Entry 8J0D (electron microscopy, 3.19 A resolution); this record covers chains 3 and 6 of the 4 polymer chains in the assembly.

== Chain 3 ==
Name: Fucoxanthin chl a/c protein, lhca clade
Organism: Thalassiosira pseudonana
UniProt: B8BUU4 (B8BUU4_THAPS); residues 31-250 here = UniProt positions 31-250
Sequence (220 residues; row label = number of the first residue in the row):
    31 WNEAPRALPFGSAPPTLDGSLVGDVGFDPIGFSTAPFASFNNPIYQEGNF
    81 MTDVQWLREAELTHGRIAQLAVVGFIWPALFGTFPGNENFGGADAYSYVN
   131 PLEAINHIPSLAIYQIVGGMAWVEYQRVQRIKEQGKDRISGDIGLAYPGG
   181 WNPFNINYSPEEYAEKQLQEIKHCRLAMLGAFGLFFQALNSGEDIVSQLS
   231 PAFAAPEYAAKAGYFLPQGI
Bound ions: chlorophyll a Mg site 1 near Glu154 (its only coordinating residue here); chlorophyll a Mg site 2 near Glu200 (its only coordinating residue here); chlorophyll a Mg site 3 near Gln217 (its only coordinating residue here)
Small-molecule neighbours:
  - Fucoxanthin (A86; (3S,3'S,5R,5'R,6S,6'R,8'R)-3,5'-dihydroxy-8-oxo-6',7'-didehydro-5,5',6,6',7,8-hexahydro-5,6-epoxy-beta,beta-caroten-3'- yl acetate), molecule 1: Ile60, Phe62, Phe67
  - Fucoxanthin (A86), molecule 2: Gln99, Val102, Val103, Leu175, Ala176, Trp181, Pro183, Phe184, His203, Leu206, Ala207, Gly210, Gly213, Leu214, Gln217, Ile225, Leu229
  - chlorophyll a (CLA), molecule 1: Arg36, Ala37, Leu38, Pro39, Phe40, Val55, Phe57
  - chlorophyll a (CLA), molecule 2: Leu47, Leu51, Gly53, Asp54, Val55, Gly56, Phe57, Asp58, Gly61, Phe62, Ser63, Val84, Leu87, Arg88, Ala90, Glu91, His94, Arg205, Met208
  - chlorophyll a (CLA), molecule 3: Phe67, Leu87, Ala90, His94, Phe212
  - chlorophyll a (CLA), molecule 4: Phe67, Phe70, Asn71, Asn72, Pro73, Trp86
  - chlorophyll a (CLA), molecule 5: Pro73, Ile74, Val147, Tyr155
  - chlorophyll a (CLA), molecule 6: Trp86, Glu89, Ala90, Thr93, His94, Met150, Glu154, Tyr155, Arg157, Val158
  - chlorophyll a (CLA), molecule 7: Arg96, Gln99, Leu100, Ile169, Ser170, Asp172, Ile173, Gly174, Leu175, Ala176, Tyr177, Ile186, Tyr188, Tyr193, Lys196, Gln197, Gln199, Glu200
  - chlorophyll a (CLA), molecule 8: Ile97, Leu100, Leu141, Ile143, Tyr144, Gln145, Ile146, Gly148, Gly149, Met150, Trp152, Val153
  - chlorophyll a (CLA), molecule 9: Leu100, Ala101, Val103, Gly104, Trp107, Pro108, Gly112, Thr113, Phe114, Ala125, Tyr126, Tyr128, Ala134, Ile138, Ala142
  - chlorophyll a (CLA), molecule 10: Trp152, Tyr155, Gln156, Gln159
  - chlorophyll a (CLA), molecule 11: Glu195, Leu198, Gln199, Lys202, His203, Leu206
  - chlorophyll a (CLA), molecule 12: Leu209, Phe212, Gly213, Phe216, Gln217, Asn220, Ser221, Gln228
  - chlorophyll a (CLA), molecule 13: Phe212, Phe216, Asn220
  - Diadinoxanthin (DD6; (3S,3'R,5R,6S,7cis)-7',8'-didehydro-5,6-dihydro-5,6-epoxy-beta,beta-carotene-3,3'-diol): Phe57, Asp58, Pro59, Ile60, Gly61, Phe62, His94, Ile97, Ala98, Ala101, Gly104, Phe105, Pro131, Ile135, Met208, Ala211, Phe212
  - Chlorophyll c1 (KC1): Lys196, Gln199, His203, Leu206

== Chain 6 ==
Name: Fucoxanthin chlorophyll a/c protein 5
Organism: Thalassiosira pseudonana
UniProt: B8CEV5 (B8CEV5_THAPS); residues 32-199 here = UniProt positions 32-199
Sequence (168 residues; row label = number of the first residue in the row):
    32 FENELGAQPPLGFFDPLGMLDEAGQARFDRLRYVELKHGRICQLAFLGNI
    82 ITRAGIHLPGAISLDGTKFSDIGNGWAGSFEVPKDGALQILFFVGFLELF
   132 VMKDVTGEGEFVGDFRNGALDFGWDSFSEETKLQKRAIELNNGRAAMMGI
   182 LGLMVHEQLGGELPIVGQ
Bound ions: chlorophyll a Mg site 1 near Glu66 (its only coordinating residue here); chlorophyll a Mg site 2 near Glu129 (its only coordinating residue here); Chlorophyll c1 Mg near Asn173 (its only coordinating residue here)
Small-molecule neighbours:
  - Fucoxanthin (A86; (3S,3'S,5R,5'R,6S,6'R,8'R)-3,5'-dihydroxy-8-oxo-6',7'-didehydro-5,5',6,6',7,8-hexahydro-5,6-epoxy-beta,beta-caroten-3'- yl acetate), molecule 1: Gln39, Pro41, Asn172, Arg175, Ala176, Met179
  - Fucoxanthin (A86), molecule 2: Phe45, Pro47, Leu48, His69, Ile72, Cys73, Ala76, Asn80, Asn105, Gly106, Trp107, Ser110, Met178, Ile181, Leu182
  - Fucoxanthin (A86), molecule 3: Arg58, Met185, Val186, Gln189, Leu190
  - Fucoxanthin (A86), molecule 4: Lys68, Arg71, Ile72, Leu75, Gly91, Ile93, Ser94, Leu95, Ile121, Val125, Met133
  - Fucoxanthin (A86), molecule 5: Gln74, Phe77, Leu78, Asn173, Ala176, Ala177, Gly180, Leu194, Pro195, Ile196, Val197
  - Fucoxanthin (A86), molecule 6: Ile81, Arg84, Ala85, Ile196, Val197
  - chlorophyll a (CLA), molecule 1: Phe32, Leu36, Gly37, Ala38, Gly43, Phe44, Phe45, Asp46, Leu48, Met50, Leu51, Phe59, Leu62, Arg63, Val65, Glu66, Arg175, Met178
  - chlorophyll a (CLA), molecule 2: Gln39, Pro40, Pro41, Gln165, Ala168, Ile169, Asn172, Asn173
  - chlorophyll a (CLA), molecule 3: Leu42, Phe45, Met179, Leu182
  - chlorophyll a (CLA), molecule 4: Arg61, Tyr64, Val65, Lys68, His69, Ile72, Leu122, Val125, Gly126, Glu129, Leu130
  - chlorophyll a (CLA), molecule 5: Arg71, Gln74, Leu75, Met133, Phe142, Gly144, Asp145, Phe146, Arg147, Trp155, Lys166, Arg167, Ile169, Glu170, Asn173
  - chlorophyll a (CLA), molecule 6: Leu75, Ala76, Leu78, Gly79, Ile82, Thr83, Ile87, His88, Leu89, Ala92, Ile103, Gly104
  - chlorophyll a (CLA), molecule 7: Ser94, Leu95, Pro114, Asp116, Gly117, Gln120, Ile121, Phe124
  - chlorophyll a (CLA), molecule 8: Trp107, Ser110, Phe111, Val113, Pro114, Lys115, Ala118
  - chlorophyll a (CLA), molecule 9: Met179, Leu182, Gly183, Val186, His187, Leu190, Leu194, Pro195
  - Chlorophyll c1 (KC1): Gln165, Lys166, Ile169, Asn173, Ala176
  - Chlorophyll c2 (KC2): Arg61, Val65, His69

== Chain 3 / chain 6 interface ==
Residue-residue contacts (4):
  Tyr144(3) - Pro195(6)  hydrophobic
  Tyr155(3) - Leu42(6)  hydrophobic
  Lys162(3) - Leu42(6)  hydrogen bond (side chain-backbone)
  Lys162(3) - Phe44(6)
Other interface residues (no listed pair), chain 3 (6 interface residues in all): Pro73, Val158, Gln159
Other interface residues (no listed pair), chain 6 (7 interface residues in all): Pro40, Pro41, Phe45, Pro47

== In short ==
The interface between chain 3 and chain 6 involves 6 residues on one side and 7 on the other, with 1 hydrogen
bond. Its one hydrogen-bonded contact is Lys162(3)-Leu42(6). 2 chlorophyll a molecules are bound between chain
3 and chain 6.
Here chain 3 is Fucoxanthin chl a/c protein, lhca clade and chain 6 is Fucoxanthin chlorophyll a/c protein 5,
both from Thalassiosira pseudonana. Entry 8J0D (FCP heterodimer, Lhca2, and Lhcf5 together as the M1 side
binds to the PSII core in ...) was determined by electron microscopy.
